Entry 6PCH (electron microscopy, 2.90 A resolution); this record covers chains I and K of the 7 polymer chains in the assembly.

== Chain I ==
Molecule: 23S ribosomal RNA
From: Escherichia coli
Sequence (2904 nucleotides; row label = number of the first residue in the row):
     1 GGUUAAGCGACUAAGCGUACACGGUGGAUGCCCUGGCAGUCAGAGGCGAU
    51 GAAGGACGUGCUAAUCUGCGAUAAGCGUCGGUAAGGUGAUAUGAACCGUU
   101 AUAACCGGCGAUUUCCGAAUGGGGAAACCCAGUGUGUUUCGACACACUAU
   151 CAUUAACUGAAUCCAUAGGUUAAUGAGGCGAACCGGGGGAACUGAAACAU
   201 CUAAGUACCCCGAGGAAAAGAAAUCAACCGAGAUUCCCCCAGUAGCGGCG
   251 AGCGAACGGGGAGCAGCCCAGAGCCUGAAUCAGUGUGUGUGUUAGUGGAA
   301 GCGUCUGGAAAGGCGCGCGAUACAGGGUGACAGCCCCGUACACAAAAAUG
   351 CACAUGCUGUGAGCUCGAUGAGUAGGGCGGGACACGUGGUAUCCUGUCUG
   401 AAUAUGGGGGGACCAUCCUCCAAGGCUAAAUACUCCUGACUGACCGAUAG
   451 UGAACCAGUACCGUGAGGGAAAGGCGAAAAGAACCCCGGCGAGGGGAGUG
   501 AAAAAGAACCUGAAACCGUGUACGUACAAGCAGUGGGAGCACGCUUAGGC
   551 GUGUGACUGCGUACCUUUUGUAUAAUGGGUCAGCGACUUAUAUUCUGUAG
   601 CAAGGUUAACCGAAUAGGGGAGCCGAAGGGAAACCGAGUCUUAACUGGGC
   651 GUUAAGUUGCAGGGUAUAGACCCGAAACCCGGUGAUCUAGCCAUGGGCAG
   701 GUUGAAGGUUGGGUAACACUAACUGGAGGACCGAACCGACUAAUGUUGAA
   751 AAAUUAGCGGAUGACUUGUGGCUGGGGGUGAAAGGCCAAUCAAACCGGGA
   801 GAUAGCUGGUUCUCCCCGAAAGCUAUUUAGGUAGCGCCUCGUGAAUUCAU
   851 CUCCGGGGGUAGAGCACUGUUUCGGCAAGGGGGUCAUCCCGACUUACCAA
   901 CCCGAUGCAAACUGCGAAUACCGGAGAAUGUUAUCACGGGAGACACACGG
   951 CGGGUGCUAACGUCCGUCGUGAAGAGGGAAACAACCCAGACCGCCAGCUA
  1001 AGGUCCCAAAGUCAUGGUUAAGUGGGAAACGAUGUGGGAAGGCCCAGACA
  1051 GCCAGGAUGUUGGCUUAGAAGCAGCCAUCAUUUAAAGAAAGCGUAAUAGC
  1101 UCACUGGUCGAGUCGGCCUGCGCGGAAGAUGUAACGGGGCUAAACCAUGC
  1151 ACCGAAGCUGCGGCAGCGACGCUUAUGCGUUGUUGGGUAGGGGAGCGUUC
  1201 UGUAAGCCUGCGAAGGUGUGCUGUGAGGCAUGCUGGAGGUAUCAGAAGUG
  1251 CGAAUGCUGACAUAAGUAACGAUAAAGCGGGUGAAAAGCCCGCUCGCCGG
  1301 AAGACCAAGGGUUCCUGUCCAACGUUAAUCGGGGCAGGGUGAGUCGACCC
  1351 CUAAGGCGAGGCCGAAAGGCGUAGUCGAUGGGAAACAGGUUAAUAUUCCU
  1401 GUACUUGGUGUUACUGCGAAGGGGGGACGGAGAAGGCUAUGUUGGCCGGG
  1451 CGACGGUUGUCCCGGUUUAAGCGUGUAGGCUGGUUUUCCAGGCAAAUCCG
  1501 GAAAAUCAAGGCUGAGGCGUGAUGACGAGGCACUACGGUGCUGAAGCAAC
  1551 AAAUGCCCUGCUUCCAGGAAAAGCCUCUAAGCAUCAGGUAACAUCAAAUC
  1601 GUACCCCAAACCGACACAGGUGGUCAGGUAGAGAAUACCAAGGCGCUUGA
  1651 GAGAACUCGGGUGAAGGAACUAGGCAAAAUGGUGCCGUAACUUCGGGAGA
  1701 AGGCACGCUGAUAUGUAGGUGAGGUCCCUCGCGGAUGGAGCUGAAAUCAG
  1751 UCGAAGAUACCAGCUGGCUGCAACUGUUUAUUAAAAACACAGCACUGUGC
  1801 AAACACGAAAGUGGACGUAUACGGUGUGACGCCUGCCCGGUGCCGGAAGG
  1851 UUAAUUGAUGGGGUUAGCGCAAGCGAAGCUCUUGAUCGAAGCCCCGGUAA
  1901 ACGGCGGCCGUAACXAUAACGGUCCUAAGGUAGCGAAAUUCCUUGUCGGG
  1951 UAAGUUCCGACXUGCACGAAUGGCGUAAUGAUGGCCAGGCUGUCUCCACC
  2001 CGAGACUCAGUGAAAUUGAACUCGCUGUGAAGAUGCAGUGUACCCGCGGC
  2051 AAGACGGAAAGACCCCGUXAACCUUUACUAUAGCUUGACACUGAACAUUG
  2101 AGCCUUGAUGUGUAGGAUAGGUGGGAGGCUUUGAAGUGUGGACGCCAGUC
  2151 UGCAUGGAGCCGACCUUGAAAUACCACCCUUUAAUGUUUGAUGUUCUAAC
  2201 GUUGACCCGUAAUCCGGGUUGCGGACAGUGUCUGGUGGGUAGUUUGACUG
  2251 GGGCGGUCUCCUCCUAAAGAGUAACGGAGGAGCACGAAGGUUGGCUAAUC
  2301 CUGGUCGGACAUCAGGAGGUUAGUGCAAUGGCAUAAGCCAGCUUGACUGC
  2351 GAGCGUGACGGCGCGAGCAGGUGCGAAAGCAGGUCAUAGUGAUCCGGUGG
  2401 UUCUGAAUGGAAGGGCCAUCGCUCAACGGAUAAAAGGUACUCCGGGGAUA
  2451 ACAGGCUGAUACCGCCCAAGAGUUCAUAUCGACGGCGGUGUUUGGCACCU
  2501 CGAUGUCGGCUCAUCACAUCCUGGGGCUGAAGUAGGUCCCAAGGGUAUGG
  2551 CUGUUCGCCAUUUAAAGUGGUACGCGAGCUGGGUUUAGAACGUCGUGAGA
  2601 CAGUUCGGUCCCUAUCUGCCGUGGGCGCUGGAGAACUGAGGGGGGCUGCU
  2651 CCUAGUACGAGAGGACCGGAGUGGACGCAUCACUGGUGUUCGGGUUGUCA
  2701 UGCCAAUGGCACUGCCCGGUAGCUAAAUGCGGAAGAGAUAAGUGCUGAAA
  2751 GCAUCUAAGCACGAAACUUGCCCCGAGAUGAGUUCUCCCUGACCCUUUAA
  2801 GGGUCCUGAAGGAACGUUGAAGACGACGACGUUGAUAGGCCGGGUGUGUA
  2851 AGCGCAGCGAUGCGUUGAGCUAACCGGUACUAAUGAACCGUGAGGCUUAA
  2901 CCUU
Disordered / not traced: 886-891, 2030
Covalent attachments: covalent link PSU_1911/A1918
Modified positions: 1MG (1N-methylguanosine-5'-monophosphate) at position 745, PSU (pseudouridine-5'-monophosphate) at position 746, 5MU (5-methyluridine 5'-monophosphate) at position 747, PSU (pseudouridine-5'-monophosphate) at position 955, 6MZ (N6-methyladenosine-5'-monophosphate) at position 1618, 2MG (2N-methylguanosine-5'-monophosphate) at position 1835, PSU (pseudouridine-5'-monophosphate) at position 1911, 3TD ((1S)-1,4-anhydro-1-(3-methyl-2,4-dioxo-1,2,3,4-tetrahydropyrimidin-5-yl)-5-O-phosphono-D-ribitol) at position 1915, PSU (pseudouridine-5'-monophosphate) at position 1917, 5MU (5-methyluridine 5'-monophosphate) at position 1939, 5MC (5-methylcytidine-5'-monophosphate) at position 1962, G7M (N7-methyl-guanosine-5'-monophosphate) at position 2069, OMG (o2'-methylguanosine-5'-monophosphate) at position 2251, 2MG (2N-methylguanosine-5'-monophosphate) at position 2445, PSU (pseudouridine-5'-monophosphate) at position 2457, OMC (o2'-methylycytidine-5'-monophosphate) at position 2498, 2MA (2-methyladenosine-5'-monophosphate) at position 2503, PSU (pseudouridine-5'-monophosphate) at position 2504, OMU (o2'-methyluridine 5'-monophosphate) at position 2552, PSU (pseudouridine-5'-monophosphate) at position 2580, PSU (pseudouridine-5'-monophosphate) at position 2605
Residues lining bound ligands: O8D ((3R,4R,5E,10E,12E,14S,26aR)-14-hydroxy-12-methyl-3-(propan-2-yl)-4-(prop-2-en-1-yl)-8,9,14,15,24,25,26,26a-octahydro-1H,3H,22H-21,18-(azeno)pyrrolo[2,1-c][1,8,4,19]dioxadiazacyclotetracosine-1,7,16,22(4H,17H)-tetrone): G2061, A2062, C2063, A2451, C2452, 2MA_2503, PSU_2504, G2505, U2585, U2586

== Chain K ==
Molecule: 50S ribosomal protein L2
From: Escherichia coli
UniProtKB: P60422 (RL2_ECOLI); residues 2-272 here = UniProt positions 2-272
Sequence (271 residues; row label = number of the first residue in the row):
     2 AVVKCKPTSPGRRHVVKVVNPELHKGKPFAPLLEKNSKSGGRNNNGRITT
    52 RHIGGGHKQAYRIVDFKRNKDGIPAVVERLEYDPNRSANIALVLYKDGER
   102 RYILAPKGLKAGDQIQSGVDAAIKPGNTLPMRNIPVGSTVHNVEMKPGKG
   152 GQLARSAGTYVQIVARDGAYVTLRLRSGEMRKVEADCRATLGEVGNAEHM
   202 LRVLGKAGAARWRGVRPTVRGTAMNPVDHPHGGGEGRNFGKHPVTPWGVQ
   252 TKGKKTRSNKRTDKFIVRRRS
UniProt features mapped onto this chain:
  - modified residue: Lys-242 (N6-acetyllysine)
  - mutagenesis: His-230 (H230Q: Loss of peptidyltransferase activity in reconstituted ribosomes. No change in rRNA binding or assembly into ribosomes)

== Chain I / chain K interface ==
Residue-residue contacts (272):
  G690(I) / Arg-43(K)  hydrogen bond to the sugar
  G690(I) / Arg-217(K)  hydrogen bond to the phosphate
  C691(I) / Gly-41(K)  sugar contact
  C691(I) / Arg-43(K)  hydrogen bond to the sugar
  C691(I) / Gly-55(K)  phosphate contact
  C691(I) / Gly-56(K)  phosphate contact
  C691(I) / Arg-217(K)  salt bridge to the phosphate
  C692(I) / Ser-38(K)  phosphate contact
  C692(I) / Lys-39(K)  salt bridge to the phosphate
  C692(I) / Gly-55(K)  phosphate contact
  C692(I) / Gly-56(K)  hydrogen bond to the phosphate
  A693(I) / Ser-38(K)  hydrogen bond to the phosphate
  A693(I) / Lys-39(K)  salt bridge to the phosphate
  U694(I) / Lys-59(K)  salt bridge to the phosphate
  A705(I) / Lys-7(K)  hydrogen bond to the phosphate
  A706(I) / Lys-7(K)  salt bridge to the phosphate
  A727(I) / Thr-9(K)  base contact
  G728(I) / Ser-10(K)  base contact
  G728(I) / Arg-13(K)  phosphate contact
  G729(I) / Ser-10(K)  phosphate contact
  G729(I) / Pro-11(K)  hydrogen bond to the base
  G729(I) / Gly-12(K)  phosphate contact
  G729(I) / Arg-13(K)  phosphate contact
  G729(I) / Lys-207(K)  salt bridge to the phosphate
  G729(I) / Ala-208(K)  base contact
  G729(I) / Gly-209(K)  hydrogen bond to the base
  A730(I) / Ser-10(K)  hydrogen bond to the sugar
  A764(I) / Lys-207(K)  salt bridge to the phosphate
  A764(I) / Ala-208(K)  base contact
  A764(I) / Gly-209(K)  sugar contact
  A764(I) / Arg-212(K)  hydrogen bond to the base
  A764(I) / Trp-213(K)  phosphate contact
  C772(I) / Gly-47(K)  sugar contact
  U773(I) / Asn-46(K)  sugar contact
  U773(I) / Gly-47(K)  sugar contact
  U773(I) / Arg-48(K)  hydrogen bond to the phosphate
  G774(I) / Arg-48(K)  salt bridge to the phosphate
  G775(I) / Arg-48(K)  salt bridge to the phosphate
  G778(I) / Arg-48(K)  sugar contact
  U779(I) / Arg-48(K)  phosphate contact
  U779(I) / Ile-49(K)  hydrogen bond to the phosphate
  G780(I) / Ile-49(K)  phosphate contact
  G780(I) / Asp-229(K)  hydrogen bond to the base
  A781(I) / Arg-217(K)  salt bridge to the phosphate
  A781(I) / Pro-218(K)  sugar contact
  A782(I) / Val-220(K)  base contact
  A782(I) / Ala-224(K)  hydrogen bond to the sugar
  A782(I) / Met-225(K)  base contact
  A782(I) / Asp-229(K)  base contact
  G784(I) / Asn-226(K)  hydrogen bond to the sugar
  G784(I) / Val-228(K)  base contact
  A793(I) / Val-228(K)  base contact
  A1354(I) / Lys-36(K)  salt bridge to the phosphate
  G1424(I) / Pro-32(K)  phosphate contact
  G1429(I) / Lys-28(K)  base contact
  A1490(I) / Gly-73(K)  base contact
  A1490(I) / Ile-74(K)  base contact
  A1490(I) / Lys-97(K)  base contact
  A1490(I) / Asp-98(K)  hydrogen bond to the sugar
  G1491(I) / Asp-98(K)  base contact
  G1491(I) / Glu-100(K)  sugar contact
  G1500(I) / Asp-98(K)  base contact
  G1500(I) / Gly-99(K)  hydrogen bond to the sugar
  G1500(I) / Arg-101(K)  hydrogen bond to the phosphate
  G1501(I) / Lys-97(K)  hydrogen bond to the sugar
  G1501(I) / Gly-99(K)  sugar contact
  G1501(I) / Arg-101(K)  salt bridge to the phosphate
  C1564(I) / Lys-26(K)  salt bridge to the phosphate
  C1565(I) / Lys-18(K)  sugar contact
  C1565(I) / Val-20(K)  phosphate contact
  A1566(I) / His-58(K)  hydrogen bond to the sugar
  A1566(I) / Trp-213(K)  stacking on the base
  A1566(I) / Arg-214(K)  salt bridge to the phosphate
  G1567(I) / His-25(K)  hydrogen bond to the base
  G1567(I) / His-58(K)  sugar contact
  G1567(I) / Lys-59(K)  sugar contact
  G1567(I) / Gln-60(K)  hydrogen bond to the phosphate
  G1567(I) / Arg-63(K)  hydrogen bond to the sugar
  G1567(I) / Tyr-83(K)  stacking on the base
  G1567(I) / Pro-85(K)  phosphate contact
  G1568(I) / Lys-28(K)  hydrogen bond to the base
  G1568(I) / His-58(K)  hydrogen bond to the base
  G1568(I) / Lys-59(K)  sugar contact
  G1568(I) / Gln-60(K)  sugar contact
  G1568(I) / Ala-61(K)  hydrogen bond to the phosphate
  G1568(I) / Arg-63(K)  salt bridge to the phosphate
  A1569(I) / Lys-59(K)  hydrogen bond to the sugar
  U1693(I) / Arg-14(K)  hydrogen bond to the sugar
  C1694(I) / Pro-8(K)  phosphate contact
  C1694(I) / Arg-14(K)  salt bridge to the phosphate
  G1695(I) / Pro-8(K)  base contact
  G1695(I) / Thr-9(K)  hydrogen bond to the sugar
  G1695(I) / Arg-14(K)  hydrogen bond to the base
  A1773(I) / His-15(K)  base contact
  C1774(I) / Pro-11(K)  base contact
  A1787(I) / Arg-238(K)  sugar contact
  C1788(I) / Val-220(K)  phosphate contact
  C1788(I) / Arg-221(K)  salt bridge to the phosphate
  A1789(I) / Pro-218(K)  sugar contact
  A1789(I) / Thr-219(K)  phosphate contact
  A1789(I) / Val-220(K)  phosphate contact
  A1789(I) / Arg-221(K)  salt bridge to the phosphate
  C1790(I) / Ala-208(K)  sugar contact
  C1790(I) / Pro-218(K)  phosphate contact
  C1790(I) / Thr-219(K)  hydrogen bond to the phosphate
  A1791(I) / Leu-205(K)  phosphate contact
  A1791(I) / Gly-206(K)  hydrogen bond to the sugar
  A1791(I) / Lys-207(K)  hydrogen bond to the sugar
  A1791(I) / Ala-208(K)  sugar contact
  G1792(I) / Leu-205(K)  phosphate contact
  C1795(I) / Lys-253(K)  hydrogen bond to the base
  U1796(I) / Thr-252(K)  sugar contact
  U1796(I) / Lys-253(K)  sugar contact
  U1796(I) / Gly-254(K)  hydrogen bond to the sugar
  G1797(I) / Lys-255(K)  sugar contact
  G1797(I) / Lys-256(K)  salt bridge to the phosphate
  G1797(I) / Thr-257(K)  sugar contact
  G1797(I) / Arg-271(K)  sugar contact
  U1798(I) / Lys-256(K)  salt bridge to the phosphate
  U1798(I) / Thr-257(K)  phosphate contact
  U1798(I) / Arg-258(K)  hydrogen bond to the phosphate
  U1798(I) / Arg-270(K)  salt bridge to the phosphate
  U1798(I) / Arg-271(K)  salt bridge to the phosphate
  G1799(I) / Leu-154(K)  base contact
  G1799(I) / Leu-176(K)  base contact
  G1799(I) / Arg-177(K)  base contact
  G1799(I) / Ser-178(K)  hydrogen bond to the base
  G1799(I) / Glu-180(K)  hydrogen bond to the sugar
  G1799(I) / Arg-182(K)  sugar contact
  G1799(I) / Arg-258(K)  salt bridge to the phosphate
  G1799(I) / Ile-267(K)  sugar contact
  G1799(I) / Arg-270(K)  salt bridge to the phosphate
  C1800(I) / Met-146(K)  sugar contact
  C1800(I) / Gln-153(K)  hydrogen bond to the sugar
  C1800(I) / Arg-182(K)  salt bridge to the phosphate
  C1800(I) / Arg-258(K)  salt bridge to the phosphate
  C1800(I) / Thr-263(K)  phosphate contact
  A1801(I) / Lys-150(K)  salt bridge to the phosphate
  A1801(I) / Gln-153(K)  hydrogen bond to the phosphate
  A1801(I) / Arg-262(K)  hydrogen bond to the base
  A1803(I) / Thr-257(K)  hydrogen bond to the phosphate
  C1804(I) / Thr-257(K)  hydrogen bond to the phosphate
  A1805(I) / Ile-49(K)  sugar contact
  A1805(I) / Thr-50(K)  hydrogen bond to the sugar
  A1805(I) / Trp-248(K)  sugar contact
  C1806(I) / Asn-44(K)  base contact
  C1806(I) / Asn-46(K)  sugar contact
  C1806(I) / Arg-48(K)  hydrogen bond to the phosphate
  C1806(I) / Thr-50(K)  sugar contact
  C1806(I) / Trp-248(K)  hydrogen bond to the phosphate
  G1807(I) / Arg-48(K)  salt bridge to the phosphate
  U1812(I) / Asn-44(K)  hydrogen bond to the base
  U1812(I) / Asn-45(K)  hydrogen bond to the sugar
  G1813(I) / Ser-40(K)  hydrogen bond to the phosphate
  G1813(I) / Gly-42(K)  hydrogen bond to the sugar
  G1813(I) / Arg-43(K)  hydrogen bond to the sugar
  G1813(I) / Asn-44(K)  sugar contact
  G1813(I) / Thr-50(K)  hydrogen bond to the base
  G1813(I) / Thr-51(K)  hydrogen bond to the base
  G1814(I) / Ser-40(K)  phosphate contact
  G1814(I) / Thr-51(K)  hydrogen bond to the sugar
  C1816(I) / Glu-35(K)  base contact
  C1816(I) / Asn-37(K)  phosphate contact
  C1816(I) / Tyr-62(K)  base contact
  G1817(I) / Tyr-62(K)  hydrogen bond to the phosphate
  G1817(I) / Phe-67(K)  phosphate contact
  G1817(I) / Asn-86(K)  sugar contact
  G1817(I) / Arg-87(K)  salt bridge to the phosphate
  G1817(I) / Arg-156(K)  salt bridge to the phosphate
  U1818(I) / Arg-87(K)  salt bridge to the phosphate
  U1818(I) / Gln-153(K)  hydrogen bond to the sugar
  U1818(I) / Leu-154(K)  sugar contact
  U1818(I) / Ala-155(K)  hydrogen bond to the sugar
  U1818(I) / Arg-156(K)  salt bridge to the phosphate
  U1818(I) / Ser-157(K)  phosphate contact
  A1819(I) / Ala-155(K)  hydrogen bond to the phosphate
  A1819(I) / Arg-156(K)  hydrogen bond to the phosphate
  A1819(I) / Ser-157(K)  hydrogen bond to the phosphate
  A1819(I) / Thr-160(K)  phosphate contact
  A1819(I) / Arg-177(K)  sugar contact
  A1819(I) / Ser-178(K)  hydrogen bond to the sugar
  A1819(I) / Arg-271(K)  base contact
  U1820(I) / Ser-157(K)  hydrogen bond to the sugar
  U1820(I) / Ala-158(K)  hydrogen bond to the sugar
  U1820(I) / Gly-159(K)  base contact
  U1820(I) / Thr-160(K)  phosphate contact
  U1820(I) / Arg-177(K)  salt bridge to the phosphate
  U1820(I) / Ala-198(K)  hydrogen bond to the base
  U1820(I) / His-200(K)  hydrogen bond to the base
  U1820(I) / Met-201(K)  hydrogen bond to the base
  A1821(I) / Ser-157(K)  sugar contact
  A1821(I) / His-200(K)  salt bridge to the phosphate
  G1823(I) / Thr-51(K)  sugar contact
  G1823(I) / Arg-52(K)  phosphate contact
  G1824(I) / Arg-52(K)  salt bridge to the phosphate
  G1824(I) / His-53(K)  salt bridge to the phosphate
  G1824(I) / Thr-246(K)  sugar contact
  G1824(I) / Pro-247(K)  phosphate contact
  G1824(I) / Thr-252(K)  hydrogen bond to the base
  U1825(I) / Arg-52(K)  salt bridge to the phosphate
  U1825(I) / Arg-221(K)  phosphate contact
  U1825(I) / His-230(K)  salt bridge to the phosphate
  U1825(I) / His-232(K)  hydrogen bond to the phosphate
  U1825(I) / Pro-247(K)  phosphate contact
  U1825(I) / Thr-252(K)  sugar contact
  U1825(I) / Lys-253(K)  hydrogen bond to the base
  G1826(I) / Arg-221(K)  phosphate contact
  G1826(I) / Gly-222(K)  phosphate contact
  G1826(I) / Thr-223(K)  hydrogen bond to the phosphate
  G1826(I) / His-232(K)  salt bridge to the phosphate
  U1827(I) / Arg-221(K)  salt bridge to the phosphate
  U1827(I) / Thr-223(K)  hydrogen bond to the phosphate
  G1828(I) / Arg-221(K)  base contact
  A1829(I) / His-15(K)  hydrogen bond to the sugar
  C1830(I) / His-15(K)  sugar contact
  U1841(I) / His-243(K)  hydrogen bond to the base
  G1842(I) / His-243(K)  hydrogen bond to the sugar
  G1842(I) / Gln-251(K)  hydrogen bond to the sugar
  C1843(I) / Gly-254(K)  hydrogen bond to the sugar
  C1843(I) / Lys-255(K)  sugar contact
  C1844(I) / Gly-254(K)  sugar contact
  C1844(I) / Lys-256(K)  phosphate contact
  G1845(I) / Lys-256(K)  phosphate contact
  A1901(I) / Pro-244(K)  sugar contact
  A1901(I) / Lys-253(K)  sugar contact
  C1902(I) / Phe-240(K)  phosphate contact
  C1902(I) / Gly-241(K)  sugar contact
  C1902(I) / Lys-242(K)  hydrogen bond to the sugar
  C1902(I) / His-243(K)  sugar contact
  C1902(I) / Pro-244(K)  sugar contact
  G1903(I) / Asn-239(K)  phosphate contact
  G1903(I) / Phe-240(K)  phosphate contact
  U1971(I) / Arg-238(K)  base contact
  U1971(I) / Asn-239(K)  base contact
  U1971(I) / Phe-240(K)  base contact
  G1972(I) / Arg-238(K)  phosphate contact
  A1977(I) / Arg-14(K)  base contact
  C2073(I) / Pro-227(K)  sugar contact
  U2074(I) / Pro-227(K)  phosphate contact
  U2085(I) / Ser-259(K)  hydrogen bond to the phosphate
  U2086(I) / Lys-261(K)  salt bridge to the phosphate
  U2202(I) / Lys-147(K)  sugar contact
  G2204(I) / Lys-147(K)  salt bridge to the phosphate
  G2204(I) / Pro-148(K)  hydrogen bond to the sugar
  G2204(I) / Gly-149(K)  sugar contact
  G2204(I) / Lys-150(K)  hydrogen bond to the phosphate
  A2205(I) / Gly-149(K)  sugar contact
  G2221(I) / Lys-147(K)  base contact
  C2222(I) / Tyr-171(K)  hydrogen bond to the phosphate
  G2223(I) / Tyr-171(K)  hydrogen bond to the phosphate
  G2223(I) / Lys-265(K)  phosphate contact
  G2224(I) / Lys-265(K)  salt bridge to the phosphate
  A2227(I) / Lys-261(K)  sugar contact
  A2227(I) / Arg-262(K)  sugar contact
  G2228(I) / Asn-260(K)  phosphate contact
  G2228(I) / Lys-261(K)  phosphate contact
  G2239(I) / Trp-248(K)  sugar contact
  A2590(I) / Gly-237(K)  phosphate contact
  A2590(I) / Arg-238(K)  hydrogen bond to the phosphate
  C2591(I) / Gly-237(K)  phosphate contact
  C2591(I) / Arg-238(K)  salt bridge to the phosphate
  G2595(I) / Asn-239(K)  base contact
  U2596(I) / Gly-241(K)  hydrogen bond to the sugar
  G2597(I) / Gly-241(K)  sugar contact
  G2597(I) / Lys-242(K)  sugar contact
  A2598(I) / Gly-234(K)  phosphate contact
  A2598(I) / Gly-235(K)  phosphate contact
  A2598(I) / Asn-239(K)  phosphate contact
  G2599(I) / Gly-235(K)  hydrogen bond to the phosphate
  G2599(I) / Glu-236(K)  hydrogen bond to the base
  G2599(I) / Asn-239(K)  base contact
  A2600(I) / Glu-236(K)  phosphate contact
Also at the interface, not in a pair above, chain I (121 interface residues in all): G777, A783, A1353, C1370, G1371, A1502, A1570, G1811, U2075, C2084, U2203, C2594
Also at the interface, not in a pair above, chain K (143 interface residues in all): Leu-24, Gly-27, Pro-29, Ile-54, Pro-75, Ser-88, Leu-95, Asn-197, Val-204, Ala-211, Pro-231, Val-245, Gly-249

== Overview ==
The interface between chain I and chain K involves 121 residues on one side and 143 on the other; the contacts
include 86 hydrogen bonds, 44 salt bridges and 2 aromatic stacking contacts. Polar contacts include
G729(I)/Pro-11(K), G729(I)/Gly-209(K) and A764(I)/Arg-212(K). Chain I binds compound O8D.
Here chain I is 23S ribosomal RNA and chain K is 50S ribosomal protein L2, both from Escherichia coli. Entry
6PCH (E. coli 50S ribosome bound to compound 21) was determined by electron microscopy (same publication as
6PC5, 6PC6, 6PC7, 6PC8, 6PCQ, 6PCR and 3 further entries).
